PDB entry 7GVD | X-ray diffraction, 1.85 A resolution | chains A and D

[Chain A]
Protein: B-cell lymphoma 6 protein
From: Homo sapiens
UniProt: P41182 (BCL6_HUMAN); numbering as in UniProt (aligned over 5-129)
Amino-acid sequence (128 residues; numbered 2 to 129; the number before each row is that of its first residue):
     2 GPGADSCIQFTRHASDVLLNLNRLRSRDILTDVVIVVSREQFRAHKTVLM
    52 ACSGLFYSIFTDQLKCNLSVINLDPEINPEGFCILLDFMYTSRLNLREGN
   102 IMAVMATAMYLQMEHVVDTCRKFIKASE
Not modelled in the structure: 2-5
Differences from the reference sequence: expression tag (2-4)
Small-molecule neighbours: A1ACL (5-[(5,6-dichloropyrimidin-4-yl)amino]-1,3-dihydro-2H-indol-2-one): Asn-21, Arg-24, Leu-25, Arg-28, Met-51, Ala-52, Cys-53, Ser-54, Gly-55, Tyr-58, Gln-113, Met-114, Glu-115

[Chain D]
Protein: WVIP tetrapeptide
Amino-acid sequence (6 residues; each row starts with the number of its first residue; numbering starts at 0):
     0 XWVIPA
Modified positions: ACE (acetyl group) at position 0

[Chain A / chain D interface]
Contacting residue pairs - 11 pairs, chain A then chain D:
  Cys-8(A) / Pro-4(D)
  Ile-9(A) / Trp-1(D)  hydrophobic
  Ile-9(A) / Val-2(D)
  Gln-10(A) / ACE_0(D)
  Gln-10(A) / Trp-1(D)
  Gln-10(A) / Val-2(D)  hydrogen bond (backbone-backbone)
  Gln-10(A) / Pro-4(D)
  Phe-11(A) / ACE_0(D)
  Phe-11(A) / Trp-1(D)
  Thr-12(A) / ACE_0(D)  hydrogen bond (backbone-backbone)
  Thr-12(A) / Val-2(D)
Also at the interface, not in a pair above, chain D (5 interface residues in all): Ile-3

[In short]
Chain A and chain D each contribute 5 residues to their interface; the contacts include 2 hydrogen bonds. The
backbones hydrogen-bond at Gln-10(A)/Val-2(D) and Thr-12(A)/ACE_0(D). Bound to chain A: compound A1ACL.
Here chain A is B-cell lymphoma 6 protein (Homo sapiens) and chain D is WVIP tetrapeptide. Entry 7GVD (Crystal
Structure of B-cell lymphoma 6 protein BTB domain in complex with ligand 3 at 10.15 ...) was determined by
X-ray diffraction together with 7GUD, 7GUE, 7GUF, 7GUG, 7GUH, 7GUI and 126 further entries from the same
study.
